PDB entry 6EJA | X-ray diffraction, 1.94 A resolution | chains A and B

[Chain A]
Molecule: Xylosyltransferase 1
Source organism: Homo sapiens
Notes: EC 2.4.2.26
UniProt: Q86Y38 (XYLT1_HUMAN); numbering as in UniProt (aligned over 232-959)
Chain sequence (751 residues; each row starts with the number of its first residue):
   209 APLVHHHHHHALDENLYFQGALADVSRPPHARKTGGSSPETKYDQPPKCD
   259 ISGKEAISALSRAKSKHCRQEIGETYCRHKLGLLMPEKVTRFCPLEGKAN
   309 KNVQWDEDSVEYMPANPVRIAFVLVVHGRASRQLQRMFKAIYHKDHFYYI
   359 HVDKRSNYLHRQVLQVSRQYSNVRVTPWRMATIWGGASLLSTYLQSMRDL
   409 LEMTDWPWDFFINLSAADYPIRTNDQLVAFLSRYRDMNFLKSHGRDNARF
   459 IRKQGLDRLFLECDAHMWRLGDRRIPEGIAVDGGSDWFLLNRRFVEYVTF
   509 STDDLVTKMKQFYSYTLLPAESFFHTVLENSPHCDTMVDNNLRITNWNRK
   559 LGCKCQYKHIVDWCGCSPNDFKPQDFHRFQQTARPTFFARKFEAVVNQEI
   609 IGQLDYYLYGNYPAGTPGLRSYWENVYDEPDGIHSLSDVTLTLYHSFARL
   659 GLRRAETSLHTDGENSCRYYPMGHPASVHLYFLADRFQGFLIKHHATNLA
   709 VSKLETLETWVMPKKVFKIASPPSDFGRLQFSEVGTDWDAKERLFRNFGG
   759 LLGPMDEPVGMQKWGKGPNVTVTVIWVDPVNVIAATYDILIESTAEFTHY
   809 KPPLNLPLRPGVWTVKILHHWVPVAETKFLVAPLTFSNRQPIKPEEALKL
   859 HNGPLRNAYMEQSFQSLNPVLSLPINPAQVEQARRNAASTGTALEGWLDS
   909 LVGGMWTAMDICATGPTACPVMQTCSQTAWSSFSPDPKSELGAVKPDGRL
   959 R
Unresolved in the structure: 209-252, 311-316, 730-734
Disulfides: C257-C285, C276-C471, C301-C542, C561-C574, C563-C572, C675-C927, C920-C933
Construct notes: expression tag (209-231)
Metal / ion sites: Na+: S375, Y378, V381
Curated features (UniProtKB/Swiss-Prot):
  - binding site (UDP-alpha-D-xylose): V333, D361, T390 to W392, D494, W495, S575, R598, K599
  - glycosylation (N-linked (GlcNAc...) asparagine): N421, N777
  - natural variant: R481 (R481W: In DBQD2), R598 (R598C: In DBQD2)
  - mutagenesis: C257 (C257A: No effect), C276 (C276A: Strongly reduced enzyme activity), C285 (C285A: No effect), C301 (C301A: No effect), D314 (D314G: No effect), D316 (D316G: No effect), Q462 (Q462A/W: No effect on enzyme activity; Q462R: Decreased enzyme activity), C471 (C471A: Strongly reduced enzyme activity), D494 (D494A: Decreased enzyme activity; D494N: Loss of enzyme activity), E529 (E529A: Loss of enzyme activity), C542 (C542A: No effect), R557 (R557N: No effect on enzyme activity), 17 further mutagenesis entries in UniProt
Reported in the primary citation:
  - specificity-determining residues: W392 (proposed by the authors, not directly observed)
  - catalytic residues: E529
  - mutagenesis - E529A: abolished catalytic activity
  - mutagenesis - E529Q: abolished expression
  - mutagenesis - R598A/K599A: decreased catalytic activity
  - mutagenesis - K749A, E750K, R754E: unchanged catalytic activity
  - disease-associated variants - R481W, R598C: decreased localization (citing earlier work)

[Chain B]
Molecule: Protein AMBP
UniProt: P02760 (AMBP_HUMAN); residue numbers follow UniProt; this construct covers 210-221
Chain sequence (12 residues; numbered 210 to 221; the number before each row is that of its first residue):
   210 QEEEYSGGGQGG
Unresolved in the structure: 210-212, 220-221
Construct notes: engineered mutation Y214 (Gly in P02760), G220 (Leu in P02760), G221 (Val in P02760)
Curated features (UniProtKB/Swiss-Prot):
  - glycosylation: S215 (O-linked (Xyl...) (chondroitin sulfate) serine)

[Chain A / chain B interface]
Residue-residue contacts (30):
  W392(A) with S215(B)
  K449(A) with E213(B)
  H451(A) with Y214(B)
  F458(A) with Y214(B), hydrophobic
  K461(A) with Y214(B); G216(B); G217(B); G218(B), hydrogen bond (backbone-backbone)
  Q462(A) with Y214(B); S215(B); G216(B), hydrogen bond (side chain-backbone)
  R466(A) with Q219(B)
  R477(A) with Q219(B)
  G492(A) with E213(B); Y214(B)
  S493(A) with E213(B)
  L526(A) with G216(B)
  E529(A) with Y214(B); S215(B), hydrogen bond
  W555(A) with E213(B), hydrogen bond; S215(B)
  R557(A) with Y214(B), hydrogen bond (side chain-backbone)
  W571(A) with G218(B), hydrogen bond (side chain-backbone); Q219(B)
  C572(A) with G216(B); G217(B), hydrogen bond (backbone-backbone); G218(B), hydrogen bond (backbone-backbone); Q219(B)
  G573(A) with S215(B)
  C574(A) with S215(B), hydrogen bond (backbone-backbone)
Interface residues without a listed pair, chain A (20 interface residues in all): S450, T553

[In short]
The interface between chain A and chain B involves 20 residues on one side and 7 on the other; the contacts
include 9 hydrogen bonds. Polar contacts include Q462(A)-G216(B), E529(A)-S215(B) and W555(A)-E213(B). The
paper reports the catalytic residue E529(A); R481W and R598C of chain A reduce localization; 8 substitutions
were tested in all.
Here chain A is Xylosyltransferase 1 (Homo sapiens) and chain B is Protein AMBP. Entry 6EJA (Human
Xylosyltransferase 1 in complex with peptide QEEEYSGGGQGG) was determined by X-ray diffraction, deposited
together with 6EJ7, 6EJ8, 6EJ9, 6EJB, 6EJC, 6EJD and 6EJE.
